2Z3C - chains A and B; structure by X-ray diffraction, 1.79 A resolution.

Chain A:
Protein: Replicase polyprotein 1ab (pp1ab)
Organism: SARS coronavirus
Notes: EC 3.4.22.-; fragment: SARS-CoV 3C-like peptidase
Reference sequence: P59641 (R1AB_CVHSA); residues 1-306 here correspond to UniProt positions 3241-3546 (UniProt number = residue number + 3240)
Sequence (306 residues; numbered 1 to 306; the number before each row is that of its first residue):
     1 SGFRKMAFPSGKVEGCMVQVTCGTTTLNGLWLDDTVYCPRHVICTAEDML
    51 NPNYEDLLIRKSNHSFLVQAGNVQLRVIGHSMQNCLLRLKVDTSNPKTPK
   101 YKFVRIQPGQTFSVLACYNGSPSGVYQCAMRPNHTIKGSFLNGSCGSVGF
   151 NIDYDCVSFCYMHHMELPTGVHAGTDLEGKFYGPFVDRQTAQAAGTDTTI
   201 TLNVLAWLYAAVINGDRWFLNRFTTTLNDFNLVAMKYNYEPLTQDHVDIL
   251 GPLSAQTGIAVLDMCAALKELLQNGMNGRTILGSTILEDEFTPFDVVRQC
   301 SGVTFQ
Reported in the primary citation:
  - binding site for inhibitor (chain B): His41, Gly143, Cys145, His163, Met165, Glu166, Gln189
  - conformationally variable residues (loop rearrangement, side-chain flip): Thr45 to Met49, Asn142, His164 to Pro168, Asn277 to Gly278
  - contacts within the chain: His41-Asp187 (water-mediated contact), His41-His164 (water-mediated contact)
  - catalytic residues: His41, Cys145
  - specificity-determining residues: His163

Chain B:
Protein: inhibitor
Sequence (6 residues; row label = number of the first residue in the row):
   307 XVTLX
   311 X
Sequence notes: microheterogeneity KCQ_311 (Ecq5 in 2Z3C)
Modified residues: ACE (acetyl group) at position 307; Thr309 (o-benzyl-l-threonine; Z3E); ECQ ((3S)-3-[(2S)-2-amino-3-hydroxybutyl]pyrrolidin-2-one) at position 311

Chain A / chain B interface:
Residue-residue contacts - 38 pairs, chain A then chain B:
  His41(A) with Leu310(B); ECQ_311(B); KCQ_311(B)
  Met49(A) with Leu310(B), hydrophobic
  Phe140(A) with ECQ_311(B); KCQ_311(B)
  Leu141(A) with ECQ_311(B); KCQ_311(B)
  Asn142(A) with ECQ_311(B); KCQ_311(B)
  Gly143(A) with ECQ_311(B), hydrogen bond (backbone-backbone); KCQ_311(B), hydrogen bond (backbone-backbone)
  Ser144(A) with ECQ_311(B), hydrogen bond (backbone-backbone); KCQ_311(B), hydrogen bond (backbone-backbone)
  Cys145(A) with ECQ_311(B), covalent bond; KCQ_311(B), covalent bond
  His163(A) with ECQ_311(B); KCQ_311(B)
  His164(A) with Leu310(B); ECQ_311(B), hydrogen bond (backbone-backbone); KCQ_311(B), hydrogen bond (backbone-backbone)
  Met165(A) with Val308(B), hydrophobic; Thr309(B); KCQ_311(B)
  Glu166(A) with Val308(B); Thr309(B), hydrogen bond (backbone-backbone); ECQ_311(B); KCQ_311(B)
  Leu167(A) with Val308(B), hydrophobic
  Pro168(A) with ACE_307(B); Thr309(B)
  His172(A) with ECQ_311(B); KCQ_311(B)
  Arg188(A) with Leu310(B)
  Gln189(A) with Val308(B), hydrogen bond (side chain-backbone); Leu310(B)
  Thr190(A) with Val308(B)
  Gln192(A) with Val308(B)
Also at the interface, not in a pair above, chain A (21 interface residues in all): Asp187, Ala191

In short:
21 residues of chain A face 6 of chain B across their interface; the contacts include 1 covalent bond and 8
hydrogen bonds. Polar contacts include Gln189(A)-Val308(B), Gly143(A)-KCQ_311(B) and Gly143(A)-ECQ_311(B). The
paper reports catalytic residues His41(A) and Cys145(A); a binding site for inhibitor (chain B) at His41(A),
Gly143(A) and Cys145(A) among others.
Here chain A is Replicase polyprotein 1ab (pp1ab) (SARS coronavirus) and chain B is inhibitor. Entry 2Z3C (A
Mechanistic view of Enzyme Inhibition and Peptide Hydrolysis in the Active Site of the SARS-CoV ...) was
determined by X-ray diffraction (same publication as 2Z3D and 2Z3E).
